PDB entry 8IE5 | X-ray diffraction, 1.80 A resolution | chain A

Chain A:
Protein: Death-associated protein kinase 1
Organism: Homo sapiens
Notes: EC 2.7.11.1
UniProt: P53355 (DAPK1_HUMAN); numbering as in UniProt (aligned over 1-285)
Sequence (293 residues; numbered 1 to 293; the number before each row is that of its first residue):
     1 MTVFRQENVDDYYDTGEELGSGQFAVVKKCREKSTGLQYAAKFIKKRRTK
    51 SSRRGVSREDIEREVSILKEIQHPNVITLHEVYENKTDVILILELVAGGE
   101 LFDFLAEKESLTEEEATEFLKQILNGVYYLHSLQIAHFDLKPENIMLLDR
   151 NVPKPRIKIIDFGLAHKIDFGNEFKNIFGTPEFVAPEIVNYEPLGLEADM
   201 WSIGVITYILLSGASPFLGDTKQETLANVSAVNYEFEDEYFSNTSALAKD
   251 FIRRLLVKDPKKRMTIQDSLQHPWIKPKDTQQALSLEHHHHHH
Unresolved in the structure: 1, 105-109, 278-293
Sequence notes: expression tag (286-293)
Small-molecule neighbours: trans-oxyresveratrol (EZE): Leu19, Val27, Ala40, Lys42, Glu64, Leu68, Ile77, Leu93, Glu94, Leu95, Val96, Met146, Ile160, Asp161, Phe162, Gly163
Swiss-Prot annotation at these positions:
  - active site: Asp139 (Proton acceptor)
  - binding site (ATP): Leu19 to Val27, Lys42, Glu94 to Val96, Glu100, Asp161
  - mutagenesis: Lys42 (K42A: Loss of activity, apoptotic function and of autophosphorylation)

In short:
Bound to chain A: trans-oxyresveratrol. From UniProt: active-site residue Asp139, 15 ATP-binding residues and
one mutagenesis site.
Chain A is Death-associated protein kinase 1 (Homo sapiens); the structure, Crystal structure of DAPK1 in
complex with oxyresveratrol, was determined by X-ray diffraction, deposited together with 8IE6 and 8IE7.
